PDB entry 9BYG | electron microscopy, 3.77 A resolution | chains A and C of the 4 polymer chains in the assembly

# Chain A
Molecule: Ribonucleoside-diphosphate reductase subunit alpha
Source organism: Bacillus subtilis
Notes: EC 1.17.4.1
Reference sequence: P50620 (RIR1_BACSU); residue numbers follow UniProt; this construct covers 1-700
Chain sequence (700 residues; numbered 1 to 700; the number before each row is that of its first residue):
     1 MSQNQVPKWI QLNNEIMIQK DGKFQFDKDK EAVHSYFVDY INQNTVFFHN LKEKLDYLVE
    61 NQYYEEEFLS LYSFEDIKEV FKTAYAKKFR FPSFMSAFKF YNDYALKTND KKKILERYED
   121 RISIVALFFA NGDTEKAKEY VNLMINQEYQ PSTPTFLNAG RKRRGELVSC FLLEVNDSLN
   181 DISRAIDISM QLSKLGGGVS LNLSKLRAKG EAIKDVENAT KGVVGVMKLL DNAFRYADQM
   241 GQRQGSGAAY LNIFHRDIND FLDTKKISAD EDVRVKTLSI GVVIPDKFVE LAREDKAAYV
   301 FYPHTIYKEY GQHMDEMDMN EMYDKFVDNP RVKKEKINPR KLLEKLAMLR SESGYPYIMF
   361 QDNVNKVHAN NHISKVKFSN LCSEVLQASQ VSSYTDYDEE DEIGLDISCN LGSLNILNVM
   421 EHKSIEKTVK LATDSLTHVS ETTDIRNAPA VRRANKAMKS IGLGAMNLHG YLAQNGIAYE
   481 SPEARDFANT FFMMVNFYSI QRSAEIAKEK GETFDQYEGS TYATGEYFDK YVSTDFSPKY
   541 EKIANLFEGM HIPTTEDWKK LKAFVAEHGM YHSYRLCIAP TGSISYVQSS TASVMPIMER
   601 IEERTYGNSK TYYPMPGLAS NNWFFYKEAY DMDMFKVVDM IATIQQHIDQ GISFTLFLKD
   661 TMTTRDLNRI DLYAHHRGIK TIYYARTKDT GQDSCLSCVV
Disordered / not traced: 1-5, 689-700
Small-molecule neighbours:
  - ATP (adenosine-5'-triphosphate): Val33, His34, Phe37, Val38, Asn42, Phe89, Arg90, Phe91, Arg117
  - 2'-deoxyguanosine-5'-diphosphate (DGI): Val46, Phe47, Phe48, His49, Asn50, Leu51, Lys54, Lys78, Phe81, Lys82, Tyr85, Asp120
  - dTTP (TTP), molecule 1: Asp177, Ser178, Leu179, Asn180, Ile182, Leu206, Arg207, Ala212, Ile213, Lys214, Ala219, Thr220, Lys221, His304
  - dTTP (TTP), molecule 2: Lys194, Tyr236, Ala237, Asp238, Gln239
Swiss-Prot annotation at these positions:
  - active site: Asn380 (Proton acceptor), Cys382 (Cysteine radical intermediate), Glu384 (Proton acceptor)
  - binding site (substrate): Thr153, Ser169, Cys170, Gly198, Asn380 to Glu384, Pro580 to Ile584
  - site: Cys170 (Important for hydrogen atom transfer), Asp177 (Allosteric effector binding), Arg207 (Allosteric effector binding), Cys409 (Important for hydrogen atom transfer), Tyr683 (Important for electron transfer), Tyr684 (Important for electron transfer), Cys695 (Interacts with thioredoxin/glutaredoxin), Cys698 (Interacts with thioredoxin/glutaredoxin)
From the paper describing this entry:
  - catalytic residues: Cys382, Tyr684 (citing earlier work)

# Chain C
Molecule: Ribonucleoside-diphosphate reductase subunit beta
Source organism: Bacillus subtilis
Notes: EC 1.17.4.1
Reference sequence: P50621 (RIR2_BACSU); numbering as in UniProt (aligned over 1-329)
Chain sequence (350 residues; each row starts with the number of its first residue; numbers below 1 keep their minus sign (Met-20 is residue -20)):
   -20 MGSSHHHHHH SSGLVPRGSH MMTKIYDAAN WSKHEDDFTQ MFYNQNVKQF WLPEEIALNG
    40 DLLTWKYLGK NEQDTYMKVL AGLTLLDTEQ GNTGMPIVAE HVDGHQRKAV LNFMAMMENA
   100 VHAKSYSNIF MTLAPTETIN EVFEWVKQNK YLQKKAQMIV GLYKAIQKDD EISLFKAMVA
   160 SVYLESFLFY SGFYYPLYFY GQGKLMQSGE IINLILRDEA IHGVYVGLLA QEIYNKQTEE
   220 KKAELREFAI DLLNQLYENE LEYTEDLYDQ VGLSHDVKKF IRYNANKALM NLGFDPYFEE
   280 EDINPIVLNG LNTKTKSHDF FSMKGNGYKK ATVEPLKDDD FYFEDEKEQI
Disordered / not traced: -20 to 15, 291-308, 323-329
Differences from the reference sequence: initiating methionine (-20); expression tag (-19 to 0)
Ion coordination: Mn2+ site 1: Asp66, Glu97, His101, Glu198; Mn2+ site 2: Glu97, Glu164, Glu198, His201
Swiss-Prot annotation at these positions:
  - active site: Tyr105
  - binding site (Fe cation): Asp66, Glu97, His101, Glu164, Glu198, His201

# How chain A and chain C interact
Pairs across the interface (32; chain A residue first):
  Ile267(A) - Lys309(C)
  Ala292(A) - Phe320(C)
  Arg293(A) - Asp317(C)
  Arg293(A) - Phe320(C)
  Arg293(A) - Tyr321(C)
  Arg340(A) - Leu315(C)
  Arg340(A) - Lys316(C)
  Arg340(A) - Asp317(C)  salt bridge
  Arg340(A) - Phe320(C)
  Leu343(A) - Phe320(C)  hydrophobic
  Glu344(A) - Pro314(C)
  Glu344(A) - Leu315(C)  hydrogen bond (side chain-backbone)
  Ser351(A) - Ala310(C)
  Glu352(A) - Lys309(C)
  Phe635(A) - Phe322(C)  hydrophobic
  Thr663(A) - Thr311(C)
  Thr663(A) - Glu313(C)  hydrogen bond
  Thr664(A) - Thr311(C)  hydrogen bond (backbone-backbone)
  Thr664(A) - Val312(C)
  Thr664(A) - Glu313(C)  hydrogen bond (side chain-backbone)
  Arg665(A) - Glu313(C)  salt bridge
  Arg665(A) - Pro314(C)
  Arg665(A) - Lys316(C)
  Arg665(A) - Asp319(C)  salt bridge
  Asn668(A) - Leu315(C)
  Arg669(A) - Asp319(C)  salt bridge
  Arg669(A) - Phe322(C)
  Leu672(A) - Asp319(C)
  Leu672(A) - Phe320(C)  hydrophobic
  Leu672(A) - Phe322(C)
  Tyr673(A) - Phe322(C)
  His676(A) - Phe322(C)
Interface residues without a listed pair, chain A (19 interface residues in all): Val289, Asp295

# Summary
19 residues of chain A face 13 of chain C across their interface; the contacts include 4 hydrogen bonds and 4
salt bridges. Among the polar pairs are Arg340(A)-Asp317(C), Arg665(A)-Glu313(C) and Arg665(A)-Asp319(C).
Ligands of chain A: dTTP, ATP and 2'-deoxyguanosine-5'-diphosphate. From the paper: catalytic residues
Cys382(A) and Tyr684(A).
Here chain A is Ribonucleoside-diphosphate reductase subunit alpha and chain C is Ribonucleoside-diphosphate
reductase subunit beta, both from Bacillus subtilis. Entry 9BYG (Class 19 model for product condition of
Bacillus subtilis ribonucleotide reductase complex) was determined by electron microscopy, deposited together
with 9BW3, 9BWX, 9BX2, 9BX3, 9BX6, 9BX8 and 39 further entries.
